PDB entry 9CTT | electron microscopy, 2.50 A resolution | chains B and C of the 5 polymer chains in the assembly

Chain B (and C):
Name: Bestrophin-1
From: Homo sapiens
Notes: chain C of this document is another copy of the same molecule, construct and numbering; everything in this record applies to it too
Reference sequence: O76090 (BEST1_HUMAN); numbering as in UniProt (aligned over 2-585)
Chain sequence (584 residues; numbered 2 to 585; the number before each row is that of its first residue):
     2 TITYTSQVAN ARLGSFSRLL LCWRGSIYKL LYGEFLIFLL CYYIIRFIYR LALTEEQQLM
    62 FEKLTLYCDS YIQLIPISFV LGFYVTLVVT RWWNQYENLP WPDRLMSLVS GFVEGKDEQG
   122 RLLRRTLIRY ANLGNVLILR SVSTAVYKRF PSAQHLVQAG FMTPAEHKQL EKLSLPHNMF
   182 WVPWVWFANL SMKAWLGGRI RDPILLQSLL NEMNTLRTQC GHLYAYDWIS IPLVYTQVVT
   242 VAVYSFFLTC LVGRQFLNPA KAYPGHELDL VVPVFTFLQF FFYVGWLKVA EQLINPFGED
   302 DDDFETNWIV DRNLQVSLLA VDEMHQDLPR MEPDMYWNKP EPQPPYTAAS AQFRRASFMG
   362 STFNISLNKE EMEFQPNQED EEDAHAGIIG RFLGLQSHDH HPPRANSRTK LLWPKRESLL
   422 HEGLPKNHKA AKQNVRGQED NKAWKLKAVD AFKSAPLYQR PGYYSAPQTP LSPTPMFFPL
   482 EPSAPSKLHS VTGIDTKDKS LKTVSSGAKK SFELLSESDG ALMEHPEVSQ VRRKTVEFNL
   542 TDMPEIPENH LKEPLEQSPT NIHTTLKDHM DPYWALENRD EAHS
Not modelled in the structure: 378-585
Swiss-Prot annotation at these positions:
  - region: P346 to Q379 (Auto-inhibitory segment)
  - binding site (Ca(2+)): A10, Q293, N296, D301, D304
  - natural variant: I3 (I3T: In VMD2), T6 (T6P: In VMD2; T6R: In VMD2), V9 (V9A: In VMD2; V9M: In VMD2), A10 (A10T: In VMD2; A10V: In VMD2), N11 (N11I: In VMD2), R13 (R13H: In VMD2), S16 (S16F: In VMD2), F17 (F17C: In VMD2), L21 (L21V: In VMD2), W24 (W24C: In VMD2), R25 (R25Q: In VMD2; R25W: In VMD2), G26 (G26R: In VMD2), 77 further natural variant entries in UniProt
  - mutagenesis: C23 (C23A: Impairs inactivation of ligand-gated anion channel activity by sulfhydryl-reactive agents; when associated with A-42; A-69; A-221 and A-251), C42 (C42A: Impairs inactivation of ligand-gated anion channel activity by sulfhydryl-reactive agents; when associated with A-23; A-69; A-221 and A-251), C69 (C69A: Impairs inactivation of ligand-gated anion channel activity by sulfhydryl-reactive agents; when associated with A-23; A-42; A-221 and A-251), C221 (C221A: Impairs inactivation of ligand-gated anion channel activity by sulfhydryl-reactive agents; when associated with A-23; A-42; A-69 and A-251), C251 (C251A: Impairs inactivation of ligand-gated anion channel activity by sulfhydryl-reactive agents; when associated with A-23; A-42; A-69 and A-221)
Metal / ion sites: Ca2+ site 1: A10 (shared with 4 residues of chain A); Ca2+ site 2: Q293, N296, D301, D304 (shared with A10(C) of chain C)

Chain B / chain C interface:
Contacting residue pairs (220; chain B residue first):
  T4(B) - F359(C)
  T6(B) - S362(C)
  S7(B) - S362(C)
  L31(B) - A12(C)  hydrophobic
  G34(B) - L14(C)
  E35(B) - R13(C)
  E35(B) - L14(C)
  E35(B) - G15(C)  hydrogen bond (side chain-backbone)
  I38(B) - L14(C)  hydrophobic
  M61(B) - L269(C)  hydrophobic
  K64(B) - L269(C)
  L65(B) - L269(C)  hydrophobic
  L65(B) - L271(C)  hydrophobic
  Y68(B) - L271(C)  hydrophobic
  Y68(B) - F276(C)
  C69(B) - F276(C)  hydrophobic
  Y72(B) - R255(C)  hydrogen bond
  Y72(B) - F276(C)
  I76(B) - I76(C)  hydrophobic
  P77(B) - L75(C)  hydrophobic
  P77(B) - F283(C)  hydrophobic
  P77(B) - Y284(C)
  F80(B) - S79(C)
  F80(B) - F80(C)  hydrophobic
  F80(B) - W287(C)  hydrophobic
  V81(B) - F283(C)  hydrophobic
  F84(B) - G83(C)
  F84(B) - T87(C)
  L88(B) - V90(C)  hydrophobic
  R92(B) - W94(C)
  E119(B) - W338(C)
  R122(B) - W338(C)  hydrogen bond (side chain-backbone)
  R122(B) - N339(C)
  L123(B) - M332(C)
  L123(B) - E333(C)
  L123(B) - P334(C)
  L123(B) - W338(C)
  L124(B) - M332(C)  hydrophobic
  R126(B) - D335(C)  salt bridge
  R126(B) - Y337(C)  hydrogen bond (side chain-backbone)
  R126(B) - W338(C)
  T127(B) - M332(C)  hydrogen bond
  R130(B) - D335(C)
  Y131(B) - P330(C)
  T145(B) - A10(C)
  A146(B) - F354(C)  hydrophobic
  K149(B) - T348(C)  hydrogen bond (backbone-side chain)
  K149(B) - A350(C)
  K149(B) - S351(C)
  R150(B) - P345(C)  hydrogen bond (side chain-backbone)
  R150(B) - P346(C)  hydrogen bond (side chain-backbone)
  R150(B) - Y347(C)
  R150(B) - T348(C)
  R150(B) - S351(C)
  Q159(B) - M336(C)
  A160(B) - Y337(C)  hydrogen bond (backbone-side chain)
  A160(B) - P345(C)
  A160(B) - P346(C)
  G161(B) - M336(C)
  F162(B) - P345(C)  hydrophobic
  T164(B) - E333(C)
  A166(B) - P330(C)
  E167(B) - P330(C)
  Q170(B) - D328(C)  hydrogen bond
  Q170(B) - L329(C)
  Q170(B) - P330(C)
  K173(B) - D328(C)  salt bridge
  L174(B) - L320(C)
  L174(B) - M325(C)  hydrophobic
  L176(B) - Q316(C)
  L176(B) - V317(C)  hydrophobic
  L176(B) - L320(C)  hydrophobic
  H178(B) - R313(C)
  H178(B) - Q316(C)  hydrogen bond
  H178(B) - V317(C)
  W182(B) - D104(C)
  W182(B) - M107(C)  hydrophobic
  W182(B) - R313(C)
  W182(B) - V317(C)
  W182(B) - L320(C)  hydrophobic
  W182(B) - M325(C)  hydrophobic
  V183(B) - M325(C)  hydrophobic
  V186(B) - A321(C)  hydrophobic
  V186(B) - M325(C)  hydrophobic
  W187(B) - M325(C)
  W187(B) - L329(C)
  W187(B) - P330(C)
  A189(B) - S108(C)
  N190(B) - S111(C)  hydrogen bond
  N190(B) - M325(C)  hydrogen bond (side chain-backbone)
  N190(B) - H326(C)
  N190(B) - Q327(C)  hydrogen bond (side chain-backbone)
  N190(B) - L329(C)
  L191(B) - L329(C)
  M193(B) - G112(C)
  M193(B) - E115(C)
  M193(B) - Q327(C)
  K194(B) - Q327(C)
  W196(B) - R202(C)
  W196(B) - L206(C)  hydrophobic
  L197(B) - E115(C)
  L197(B) - R202(C)
  P204(B) - D203(C)
  P204(B) - I205(C)  hydrophobic
  I205(B) - I205(C)  hydrophobic
  L207(B) - L206(C)  hydrophobic
  Q208(B) - I205(C)
  Q208(B) - Q208(C)  hydrogen bond
  Q208(B) - S209(C)  hydrogen bond
  L211(B) - L109(C)  hydrophobic
  L211(B) - F113(C)  hydrophobic
  N215(B) - R105(C)  hydrogen bond (backbone-side chain)
  N215(B) - S108(C)
  N215(B) - L109(C)
  N215(B) - E213(C)
  R218(B) - D104(C)  salt bridge
  T219(B) - R105(C)  hydrogen bond
  H223(B) - E98(C)  salt bridge
  Y225(B) - W309(C)
  A226(B) - Y97(C)
  Y227(B) - W94(C)  hydrogen bond
  D228(B) - T4(C)
  D228(B) - T6(C)  hydrogen bond (backbone-side chain)
  W229(B) - T2(C)
  W229(B) - T4(C)  hydrogen bond (backbone-side chain)
  W229(B) - Y97(C)
  W229(B) - E306(C)
  W229(B) - W309(C)  hydrophobic
  W229(B) - I310(C)  hydrophobic
  I230(B) - T2(C)
  I230(B) - W93(C)  hydrophobic
  I230(B) - W94(C)  hydrophobic
  I230(B) - Y97(C)  hydrophobic
  S231(B) - I3(C)
  S231(B) - T4(C)
  S231(B) - Y5(C)
  S231(B) - T6(C)  hydrogen bond
  S231(B) - W93(C)
  I232(B) - Y5(C)  hydrogen bond (backbone-side chain)
  P233(B) - Y5(C)
  P233(B) - W93(C)
  P233(B) - L294(C)  hydrophobic
  L234(B) - Y5(C)  hydrophobic
  L234(B) - C23(C)  hydrophobic
  L234(B) - R25(C)
  L234(B) - G26(C)
  L234(B) - D303(C)
  V235(B) - G26(C)
  V235(B) - L31(C)  hydrophobic
  V235(B) - G286(C)
  V235(B) - V290(C)  hydrophobic
  V235(B) - Q293(C)
  Y236(B) - V86(C)  hydrophobic
  Y236(B) - W287(C)
  Y236(B) - V290(C)
  T237(B) - Y5(C)  hydrogen bond
  T237(B) - F17(C)
  T237(B) - L20(C)
  Q238(B) - L20(C)  hydrogen bond (side chain-backbone)
  Q238(B) - L21(C)
  Q238(B) - C23(C)
  Q238(B) - S27(C)
  Q238(B) - I28(C)  hydrogen bond (side chain-backbone)
  Q238(B) - Y29(C)
  V239(B) - I28(C)  hydrophobic
  V239(B) - F283(C)  hydrophobic
  V239(B) - G286(C)
  V239(B) - W287(C)
  T241(B) - F17(C)
  V242(B) - L21(C)  hydrophobic
  A243(B) - F283(C)  hydrophobic
  Y245(B) - S18(C)  hydrogen bond
  S246(B) - L279(C)
  T250(B) - F276(C)
  L288(B) - F17(C)  hydrophobic
  K289(B) - R13(C)  hydrogen bond (side chain-backbone)
  E292(B) - A12(C)
  E292(B) - S16(C)
  E292(B) - F17(C)
  I295(B) - Y5(C)  hydrophobic
  I295(B) - V9(C)
  I295(B) - F17(C)  hydrophobic
  N296(B) - T6(C)  hydrogen bond (side chain-backbone)
  N296(B) - V9(C)
  N296(B) - A10(C)
  G299(B) - A10(C)
  G299(B) - N11(C)
  E300(B) - N11(C)  hydrogen bond (backbone-side chain)
  E300(B) - F354(C)
  D301(B) - A10(C)
  D301(B) - N11(C)  hydrogen bond (backbone-side chain)
  D301(B) - A12(C)  hydrogen bond (side chain-backbone)
  D304(B) - A10(C)
  E306(B) - R356(C)  salt bridge
  N308(B) - Y347(C)
  N308(B) - F354(C)
  W309(B) - R356(C)
  W309(B) - S358(C)  hydrogen bond
  D312(B) - P345(C)
  D312(B) - Y347(C)  hydrogen bond
  L315(B) - Y337(C)  hydrophobic
  L315(B) - P345(C)  hydrophobic
  Q316(B) - E342(C)
  Q316(B) - P343(C)  hydrogen bond (side chain-backbone)
  Q316(B) - Q344(C)
  E324(B) - P341(C)
  P346(B) - F375(C)
  P346(B) - Q376(C)
  Y347(B) - F375(C)
  Y347(B) - Q376(C)  hydrogen bond (backbone-backbone)
  T348(B) - E372(C)
  T348(B) - M373(C)
  T348(B) - E374(C)
  T348(B) - F375(C)
  T348(B) - Q376(C)
  A349(B) - E371(C)
  A349(B) - E372(C)  hydrogen bond (backbone-backbone)
  A349(B) - E374(C)  hydrogen bond (backbone-backbone)
  A349(B) - Q376(C)
  A350(B) - E372(C)  hydrogen bond (backbone-backbone)
Other interface residues (no listed pair), chain B (119 interface residues in all): Q74, Y85, P152, H156, V158, P177, W185, T216, A291, Q293, L319, L320, D323
Other interface residues (no listed pair), chain C (115 interface residues in all): F84, F257, Q280, F305, R331, A357, L368

Overview:
119 residues of chain B face 115 of chain C across their interface; the contacts include 39 hydrogen bonds and
5 salt bridges. Polar pairs include R126(B)-D335(C), K173(B)-D328(C) and R218(B)-D104(C). UniProt lists 5
Ca2+-binding residues and 5 mutagenesis sites on chain B.
Both chains are Bestrophin-1 (Homo sapiens). Entry 9CTT (Best1 + GABA closed state) was determined by electron
microscopy (same publication as 9CTQ, 9CTR and 9CTS).
